PDB entry 6OZ4 | X-ray diffraction, 4.05 A resolution (low resolution: residue-level contacts below are approximate; hydrogen-bond / salt-bridge calls are withheld) | chains G and H of the 4 polymer chains in the assembly

# Chain G
Protein: Envelope glycoprotein gp160
From: Human immunodeficiency virus 1
UniProtKB: Q2N0S6 (Q2N0S6_9HIV1); the construct lacks a stretch of the UniProt sequence and is renumbered around it, so the offset changes along the chain: 31-141 = UniProt 30-140; 150-185 = UniProt 141-176; 187-309 = UniProt 186-308; 312-321 = UniProt 309-318; 2 more segments
Sequence (481 residues; row label = number of the first residue in the row; note: 12 numbers in that range are skipped by the numbering (no residue carries them; nothing is unmodelled there); a row labelled like 185A-185I holds insertion residues (185A, then the next letters in order)):
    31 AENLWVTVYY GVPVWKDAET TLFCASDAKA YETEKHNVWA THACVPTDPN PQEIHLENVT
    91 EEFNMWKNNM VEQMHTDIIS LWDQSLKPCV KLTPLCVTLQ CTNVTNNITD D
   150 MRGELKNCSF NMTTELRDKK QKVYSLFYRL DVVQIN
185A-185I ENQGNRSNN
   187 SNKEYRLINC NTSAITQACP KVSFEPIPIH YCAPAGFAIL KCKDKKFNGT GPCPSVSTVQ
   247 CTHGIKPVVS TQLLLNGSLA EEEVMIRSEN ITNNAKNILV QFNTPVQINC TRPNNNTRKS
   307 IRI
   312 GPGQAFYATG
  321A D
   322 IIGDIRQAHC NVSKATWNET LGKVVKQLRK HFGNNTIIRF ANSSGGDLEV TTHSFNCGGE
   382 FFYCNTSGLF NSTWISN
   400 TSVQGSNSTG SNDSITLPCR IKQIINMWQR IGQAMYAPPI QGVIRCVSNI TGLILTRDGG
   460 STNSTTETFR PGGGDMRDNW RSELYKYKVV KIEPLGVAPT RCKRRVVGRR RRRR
Not modelled in the structure: 31-33, 185A-185I, 400-410, 505-513
Sequence notes: engineered mutation Asn332 (Thr330 in Q2N0S6), Cys501 (Ala498 in Q2N0S6); expression tag (509-513)
Cystine bridges: Cys54-Cys74, Cys119-Cys205, Cys126-Cys196, Cys131-Cys157, Cys218-Cys247, Cys228-Cys239, Cys296-Cys331, Cys378-Cys445, Cys385-Cys418
Glycans and other covalent adducts: N-acetylglucosamine (NAG) linked to Asn133, Asn156, Asn160, Asn197, Asn234, Asn262, Asn276, Asn295, Asn301, Asn332, Asn339, Asn355, Asn363, Asn386, Asn392, Asn448
What the authors report for this chain:
  - conformationally variable residues (loop rearrangement): Gln428
  - post-translational modification sites: Asn276

# Chain H
Protein: N49P6 antibody Fab heavy chain
From: Homo sapiens
Notes: antibody fragment or engineered binder
Sequence (229 residues; each row starts with the number of its first residue; a row labelled like 82A-82C holds insertion residues (82A, then the next letters in order)):
     2 AGLMQSGAVM KNSGASVRVS CQADGYDFID YVIHWFRQRR GEGLEWLGWM N
   52A P
    53 SGGGTNYPRP FQGKVTMTRD TSTETAYLDV
82A-82C RGL
    83 TYDDTAVYYC VRDRANGS
100A-100L GRRRFESVNWFL
   101 DLWGRGTQIT VVSASTKGPS VFPLAPSSKS TSGGTAALGC LVKDYFPEPV TVSWNSGALT
   161 SGVHTFPAVL QSSGLYSLSS VVTVPSSSLG TQTYICNVNH KPSNTKVDKR VEPK
Not modelled in the structure: 129-132
Cystine bridges: Cys22-Cys92, Cys140-Cys196

# Chain G / chain H interface
Residue-residue contacts - 32 pairs, chain G then chain H:
  Glu102(G) - Arg100B(H)
  Asn279(G) - Asn98(H)
  Asn279(G) - Trp100J(H)
  Asn280(G) - Trp47(H)
  Asn280(G) - Trp50(H)
  Asn280(G) - Trp100J(H)
  Ala281(G) - Trp50(H)
  Lys282(G) - Ala97(H)
  Lys282(G) - Asn98(H)
  Ser365(G) - Thr57(H)
  Ser365(G) - Tyr59(H)
  Gly366(G) - Gly55(H)
  Asp368(G) - Gly54(H)
  Asp368(G) - Arg71(H)
  Val371(G) - Gly54(H)
  Gln428(G) - Ile30(H)
  Gln428(G) - Ser53(H)
  Gln428(G) - Thr73(H)
  Arg456(G) - Asn58(H)
  Asp457(G) - Asn58(H)
  Asp457(G) - Gln64(H)
  Gly458(G) - Asn58(H)
  Gly459(G) - Arg61(H)
  Thr465(G) - Arg61(H)
  Glu466(G) - Arg61(H)
  Thr467(G) - Arg61(H)
  Arg469(G) - Gln64(H)
  Asp474(G) - Ser100(H)
  Arg476(G) - Ser100(H)
  Arg476(G) - Gly100A(H)
  Arg476(G) - Arg100D(H)
  Arg480(G) - Arg100D(H)
Other interface residues (no listed pair), chain G (27 interface residues in all): Asn276, Thr278, Gly367, Ile430, Gly472, Gly473
Other interface residues (no listed pair), chain H (25 interface residues in all): Asn52, Gly56, Ser74, Gly99, Val100H
The authors on this interface:
  - epitope / paratope residues, chain G: Glu102(G)

# Overview
The interface between chain G and chain H involves 27 residues on one side and 25 on the other.
N-acetylglucosamine is covalently linked to Asn133(G), Asn156(G), Asn160(G), Asn197(G), Asn234(G) and
Asn262(G) and 10 more. The paper reports the epitope/paratope residue Glu102(G); a modification site at
Asn276(G).
Chain G is Envelope glycoprotein gp160 (Human immunodeficiency virus 1) and chain H is N49P6 antibody Fab
heavy chain (Homo sapiens); the structure, Crystal structure of broadly neutralizing antibody N49P6 Fab in
complex with HIV-1 BG505 SOSIP.664 Env trimer ..., was determined by X-ray diffraction.
